8PIE - chains A and C of the 6 polymer chains in the assembly; structure by X-ray diffraction, 1.90 A resolution.

[Chain A (and C)]
Name: Nucleoside diphosphate kinase B
From: Homo sapiens
Notes: EC 2.7.4.6, 2.7.13.3; chain C of this document is another copy of the same molecule, construct and numbering; everything in this record applies to it too
UniProtKB: P22392 (NDKB_HUMAN); residues 6-156 here correspond to UniProt positions 2-152 (UniProt number = residue number - 4)
Chain sequence (171 residues; row label = number of the first residue in the row; numbers below 1 keep their minus sign (Met-14 is residue -14)):
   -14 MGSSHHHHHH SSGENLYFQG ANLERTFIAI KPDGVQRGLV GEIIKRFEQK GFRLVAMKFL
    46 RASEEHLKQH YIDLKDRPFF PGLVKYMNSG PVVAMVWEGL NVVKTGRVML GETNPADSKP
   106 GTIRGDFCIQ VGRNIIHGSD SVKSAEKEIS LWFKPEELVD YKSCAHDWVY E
Disordered / not traced: -14 to 5
Sequence notes: initiating methionine (-14); expression tag (-13 to 5)
Modified / non-standard residues: His122 (nd1-phosphonohistidine; HIP)
UniProt features mapped onto this chain:
  - binding site (ATP): Lys16, Phe64, Arg92, Thr98, Arg109, Asn119
Ligand contacts: at-8500 (7QT; [(2R,3R,4R,5R)-5-(2-azanyl-6-oxidanylidene-1H-purin-9-yl)-4-fluoranyl-4-methyl-3-oxidanyl-oxolan-2-yl]methyl phosphono hydrogen phosphate): Lys16, Tyr56, Leu59, Arg62, Phe64, Leu68, Arg92, Thr98, Val116, Gly117, Asn119, His122, Asp125
What the authors report for this chain:
  - binding site for at-8500: Phe64, Arg92

[Chain A / chain C interface]
Residue-residue contacts (33):
  Gln34(A) with Arg22(C), hydrogen bond (backbone-side chain); Asp111(C); Phe112(C)
  Lys35(A) with Arg22(C); Arg109(C); Gly110(C), hydrogen bond (side chain-backbone); Asp111(C); Phe112(C); Cys113(C), hydrogen bond (side chain-backbone); Ile114(C)
  Gly36(A) with Arg22(C); Ile114(C)
  Phe37(A) with Ile114(C), hydrophobic
  Leu85(A) with Ile114(C), hydrophobic; Gln115(C)
  Val93(A) with Pro105(C)
  Gly106(A) with Pro105(C)
  Asp152(A) with Arg118(C), hydrogen bond (backbone-side chain)
  Trp153(A) with Pro17(C), hydrophobic; Asp18(C); Gln21(C); Ser74(C); Arg118(C)
  Val154(A) with Arg22(C); Ile114(C), hydrophobic; Gln115(C); Arg118(C)
  Tyr155(A) with Ile114(C); Gln115(C); Arg118(C)
  Glu156(A) with Gln115(C), hydrogen bond (backbone-side chain); Gly117(C), hydrogen bond (side chain-backbone); Arg118(C)
Also at the interface, not in a pair above, chain A (17 interface residues in all): Asn7, Met94, Pro105, Thr107, Ala150
Also at the interface, not in a pair above, chain C (17 interface residues in all): Pro100, Gly106

[Overview]
The chain A/chain C interface involves 17 residues from each chain, with 6 hydrogen bonds. Polar pairs include
Gln34(A)-Arg22(C), Lys35(A)-Gly110(C) and Lys35(A)-Cys113(C). Ligands of chain A: at-8500. Curated annotation
(UniProt) lists 6 ATP-binding residues on chain A. From the paper: a binding site for at-8500 at Phe64(A) and
Arg92(A).
Both chains are Nucleoside diphosphate kinase B (Homo sapiens). Entry 8PIE (Crystal structure of the human
nucleoside diphosphate kinase B domain in complex with the product AT-8500 ...) was determined by X-ray
diffraction (same publication as 8PWK, 8QCH and 8PTS).
